3MQY - chains A and B of the 6 polymer chains in the assembly; structure by X-ray diffraction, 2.00 A resolution.

[Chain A (and B)]
Protein: SgraIR restriction enzyme
Source organism: Streptomyces griseus
Notes: EC 3.1.21.4; chain B of this document is another copy of the same molecule, construct and numbering; everything in this record applies to it too
UniProt: Q9F6L0 (Q9F6L0_STRGR); residues 2-339 here = UniProt positions 2-339
Chain sequence (338 residues; numbered 2 to 339; the number before each row is that of its first residue):
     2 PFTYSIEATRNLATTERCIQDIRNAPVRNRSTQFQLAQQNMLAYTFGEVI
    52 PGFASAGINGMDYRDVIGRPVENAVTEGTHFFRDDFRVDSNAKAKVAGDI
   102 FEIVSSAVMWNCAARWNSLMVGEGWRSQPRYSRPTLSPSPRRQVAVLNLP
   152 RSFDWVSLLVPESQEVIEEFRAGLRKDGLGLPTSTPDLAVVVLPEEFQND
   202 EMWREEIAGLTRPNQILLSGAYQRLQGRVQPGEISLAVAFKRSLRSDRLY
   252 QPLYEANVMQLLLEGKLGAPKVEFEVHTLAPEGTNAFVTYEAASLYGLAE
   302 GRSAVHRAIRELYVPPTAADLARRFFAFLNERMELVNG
Differences from the reference sequence: engineered mutation D63 (Asn in Q9F6L0)
Ion coordination: Mg2+ site 1: E103, N149, L150, D188; Mg2+ site 2: D188, F241 (shared with 1 residue of chain F); Mg2+ site 3: D188 (shared with 1 residue of chain F)
From the paper describing this entry:
  - specificity-determining residues: K96 (citing earlier work)

[Chain A / chain B interface]
Pairs across the interface - 50 pairs, chain A then chain B:
  S91(A) - N92(B)
  N92(A) - S91(B)
  N92(A) - N92(B)
  F171(A) - L299(B)  hydrophobic
  L175(A) - L299(B)  hydrophobic
  G179(A) - R308(B)  hydrogen bond (backbone-side chain)
  L180(A) - E292(B)
  L180(A) - V306(B)
  L180(A) - H307(B)
  L180(A) - R308(B)
  G181(A) - E292(B)  hydrogen bond (backbone-backbone)
  G181(A) - A293(B)
  G181(A) - A294(B)  hydrogen bond (backbone-backbone)
  L182(A) - A294(B)
  L182(A) - L296(B)  hydrophobic
  P183(A) - V289(B)
  Y251(A) - Y251(B)
  Y251(A) - Q252(B)
  Y251(A) - Y255(B)  hydrophobic
  Q252(A) - Y251(B)
  L254(A) - Y255(B)
  Y255(A) - Y251(B)  hydrophobic
  Y255(A) - L254(B)
  Y255(A) - N258(B)
  Y255(A) - A293(B)
  Y255(A) - L296(B)
  N258(A) - Y255(B)
  N258(A) - L296(B)
  L262(A) - L299(B)  hydrophobic
  V289(A) - P183(B)
  E292(A) - L180(B)
  E292(A) - G181(B)  hydrogen bond (backbone-backbone)
  A293(A) - G181(B)
  A293(A) - Y255(B)
  A294(A) - G181(B)  hydrogen bond (backbone-backbone)
  L296(A) - L182(B)  hydrophobic
  L296(A) - N258(B)
  L296(A) - Y297(B)
  Y297(A) - A300(B)  hydrophobic
  L299(A) - L262(B)  hydrophobic
  L299(A) - Y297(B)  hydrogen bond (backbone-side chain)
  A300(A) - Y297(B)
  A300(A) - A300(B)  hydrophobic
  A300(A) - E301(B)
  R303(A) - L299(B)  hydrogen bond (side chain-backbone)
  R303(A) - A300(B)  hydrogen bond (side chain-backbone)
  V306(A) - L180(B)  hydrophobic
  H307(A) - L180(B)
  R308(A) - G179(B)  hydrogen bond (side chain-backbone)
  R308(A) - L180(B)
Other interface residues (no listed pair), chain A (32 interface residues in all): D90, S185, D248, V259, T290
Other interface residues (no listed pair), chain B (31 interface residues in all): D90, F171, L175, S185, T290, G302

[Summary]
32 residues of chain A and 31 residues of chain B are in contact; the contacts include 9 hydrogen bonds. Polar
contacts include G179(A)-R308(B), L299(A)-Y297(B) and R303(A)-L299(B). E103(A), N149(A), L150(A) and D188(A)
coordinate Mg2+ site 1. D188(A) and F241(A) form the Mg2+ site 2. The paper reports the specificity
determinant K96(A).
Both chains are SgraIR restriction enzyme (Streptomyces griseus). Entry 3MQY (SgrAI with cleaved DNA and
Magnesium bound) was determined by X-ray diffraction, deposited together with 3N78 and 3N7B.
